PDB entry 7QJD | electron microscopy, 7.10 A resolution (low resolution: residue-level contacts below are approximate; hydrogen-bond / salt-bridge calls are withheld) | chains K and L of the 42 polymer chains in the assembly

Chain K:
Protein: Gamma-tubulin complex component 4
Organism: Homo sapiens
UniProtKB: Q9UGJ1 (GCP4_HUMAN); residue numbers follow UniProt; this construct covers 1-667
Sequence (667 residues; each row starts with the number of its first residue):
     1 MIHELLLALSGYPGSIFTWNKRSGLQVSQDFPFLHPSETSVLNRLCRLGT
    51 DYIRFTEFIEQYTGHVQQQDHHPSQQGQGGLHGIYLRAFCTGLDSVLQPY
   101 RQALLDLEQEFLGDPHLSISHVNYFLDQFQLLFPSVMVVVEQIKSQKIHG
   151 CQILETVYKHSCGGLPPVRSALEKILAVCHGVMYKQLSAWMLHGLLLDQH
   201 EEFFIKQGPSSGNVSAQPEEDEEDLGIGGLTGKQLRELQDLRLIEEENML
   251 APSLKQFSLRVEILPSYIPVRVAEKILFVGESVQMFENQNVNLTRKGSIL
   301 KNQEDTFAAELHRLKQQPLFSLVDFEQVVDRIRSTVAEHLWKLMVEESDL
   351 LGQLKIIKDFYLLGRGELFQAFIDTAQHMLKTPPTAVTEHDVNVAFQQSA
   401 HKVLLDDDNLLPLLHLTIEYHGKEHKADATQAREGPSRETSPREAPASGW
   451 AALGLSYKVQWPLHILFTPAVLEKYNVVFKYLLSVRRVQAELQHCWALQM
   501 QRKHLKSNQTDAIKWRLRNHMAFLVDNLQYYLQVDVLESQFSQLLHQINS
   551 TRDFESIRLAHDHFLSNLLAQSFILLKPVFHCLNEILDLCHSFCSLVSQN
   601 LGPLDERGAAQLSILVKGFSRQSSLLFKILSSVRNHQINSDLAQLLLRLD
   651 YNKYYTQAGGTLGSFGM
Not modelled in the structure: 70-75, 207-252, 292-299, 423-447, 503-508, 632-635, 658-667

Chain L:
Protein: Gamma-tubulin complex component 6
Organism: Homo sapiens
UniProtKB: Q96RT7 (GCP6_HUMAN); the construct has insertions or renumbered stretches relative to UniProt, so the offset changes along the chain: 1-608 = UniProt 1-608; 1474-1811 = UniProt 1482-1819
Sequence (1819 residues; numbered 1 to 1811 plus 873 insertion-coded residues; 865 numbers in that range are skipped by the numbering (no residue carries them; nothing is unmodelled there); the number before each row is that of its first residue; a row labelled like 608A-608Z holds insertion residues (608A, then the next letters in order)):
     1 MASITQLFDDLCEALLPAAKTHLGQRSVNRKRAKRSLKKVAYNALFTNLF
    51 QDETQQLQPDMSKLPARNKILMLSFDLRVGGLGPKADRLEELVEELEAAP
   101 CCPLLEVGSVLDLLVQLAGSGPPQVLPRKRDYFLNNKHVGRNVPYSGYDC
   151 DDLSVFEMDVQSLISREECLCHSMIQETLQVMEAAPGTGLPTVGLFSFGD
   201 PCGDRFERDTRVSLFGALVHSRTYDMDVRLGLPPVPDNADLSGLAIKVPP
   251 SVDQWEDEGFQSASNLTPDSQSEPSVTPDVDLWEAALTYEASKRRCWERV
   301 GCPPGHREEPYLTEAGRDAFDKFCRLHQGELQLLAGGVLQAPQPVLVKEC
   351 ELVKDVLNVLIGVVSATFSLCQPAQAFVVKRGVHVSGASPESISSLLSEV
   401 AEYGTCYTRLSHFSLQPVLDSLYSKGLVFQAFTSGLRRYLQYYRACVLST
   451 PPTLSLLTIGFLFKKLGRQLRYLAELCGVGAVLPGTCGGGPRAAFPTGVK
   501 LLSYLYQEALHNCSNEHYPVLLSLLKTSCEPYTRFIHDWVYSGVFRDAYG
   551 EFMIQVNHEYLSFRDKLYWTHGYVLISKEVEDCVPVFLKHIAHDIYVCGK
   601 TINLLKLC
608A-608Z CPRHYLCWSDVPVPRISVIFSLEELK
609A-609Z EIEKDCAVYVGRMERVARHSSVSKEE
610A-610Z KELRMEIAKQELIAHAREAASRVLSA
611A-611Z LSDRQMSERMALDARKREQFQRLKEQ
612A-612Z FVKDQERRQAARQEELDDDFSYAREL
613A-613Z RDRERRLKSLEEELERKARQALVDHY
614A-614Z SKLSAEAARREQKALWRIQRHRLESA
615A-615Z RLRFLLEDEKHIQEMLKAVSEAHQPQ
616A-616Z EPPDVLLSVHPQVTSPGPEHPEGGQG
617A-617Z CDSGSAEQHSPAWDGWNRPGLLTPQP
618A-618Z LKPLAVGAGGRGLQQAEGARPFSDSL
619A-619Z SIGDFLPVGPGAEPSVQTGMVPLLEV
620A-620Z ALQTINLDLPPSAPGEAPAAASTQPS
621A-621Z RPQEYDFSTVLRPAVATSPAPGPLQA
622A-622Z AECSLGSSGLQLWEDSCGKMDACGSA
623A-623Z SRETLLPSHPPRRAALEEGSSQPTER
624A-624Z LFGQVSGGGLPTGDYASEIAPTRPRW
625A-625Z NTHGHVSDASIRVGENVSDVAPTQPR
626A-626Z WNTHGHVSNASISLGESVSDVAPTRP
627A-627Z RWNIHGHVSNASIRVGENVSDVAPTR
628A-628Z PRWNTHGHVSNASIRVGENVSDVAPT
629A-629Z RPRWNTHGHVSDASISLGESVSDMAP
630A-630Z ARPRWNTHGHVSDASISLGESVSDMA
631A-631Z PTRPRWNTHGHVSDTSIRVGENVSDV
632A-632Z APIRSRCNTHGHVSDASISLGEPVSD
633A-633Z VVSTRPRWNTHVPIPPPHMVLGALSP
634A-634Z EAEPNTPRPQQSPPGHTSQSALSLGA
635A-635Z QSTVLDCGPRLPVEVGPSLSSPSSGC
636A-636Z GEGSISVGENVSDVAPTQPWWPNTPG
637A-637Z DSVSEELGPGRSGDTEDLSPNWPLNS
638A-638Z QEDTAAQSSPGRGEEAEASAAEAQGG
639A-639Z EQAYLAGLAGQYHLERYPDSYESMSE
640A-640Z PPIAHLLRPVLPRAFAFPVDPQVQSA
641A-641O ADETAVQLSELLTLP
  1474 VLMKRSITAPLAAHISLVNKAAVDYFFVELHLEAHYEALRHFLLMEDGEF
  1524 AQSLSDLLFEKLGAGQTPGELLNPLVLNSVLSKALQCSLHGDTPHASNLS
  1574 LALKYLPEVFAPNAPDVLSCLELRYKVDWPLNIVITEGCVSKYSGVFSFL
  1624 LQLKLMMWALKDVCFHLKRTALLSHMAGSVQFRQLQLFKHEMQHFVKVIQ
  1674 GYIANQILHVTWCEFRARLATVGDLEEIQRAHAEYLHKAVFRGLLTEKAA
  1724 PVMNVIHSIFSLVLKFRSQLISQAWGPPGGPRGAEHPNFALMQQSYNTFK
  1774 YYSHFLFKVVTKLVNRGYQPHLEDFLLRINFNNYYQDA
Not modelled in the structure: 1-281, 371-389, 418-424, 480-493, 557-565, 575-585, 608A-608Z, 609A-609Z, 610A-610Z, 611A-611Z, 612A-612Z, 613A-613Z, 614A-614Z, 615A-615Z, 616A-616Z, 617A-617Z, 618A-618Z, 619A-619Z, 620A-620Z, 621A-621Z, 622A-622Z, 623A-623Z, 624A-624Z, 625A-625Z, 626A-626Z, 627A-627Z, 628A-628Z, 629A-629Z, 630A-630Z, 631A-631Z, 632A-632Z, 633A-633Z, 634A-634Z, 635A-635Z, 636A-636Z, 637A-637Z, 638A-638Z, 639A-639Z, 640A-640Z, 641A-641O, 1536-1540, 1583-1587, 1645-1648, 1694-1697, 1744-1758, 1790-1791, 1808-1811

Interface between chain K and chain L:
Pairs across the interface (73):
  Met1(K) - Leu312(L)
  Met1(K) - Phe320(L)
  Met1(K) - Phe323(L)
  Ile2(K) - Thr313(L)
  Ile2(K) - Ala315(L)
  Ile2(K) - Arg317(L)
  His3(K) - Leu456(L)
  His3(K) - Leu457(L)
  Glu4(K) - Phe320(L)
  Glu4(K) - Ser392(L)
  Leu6(K) - Leu457(L)
  Leu7(K) - Ser392(L)
  Leu7(K) - Leu396(L)
  Ser10(K) - Leu457(L)
  Ser10(K) - Phe461(L)
  Tyr12(K) - Ser392(L)
  Tyr12(K) - Ser395(L)
  Tyr12(K) - Leu396(L)
  Tyr12(K) - Glu399(L)
  Tyr12(K) - Gly460(L)
  Pro13(K) - Ser392(L)
  Pro13(K) - Ser395(L)
  Gly14(K) - Ser392(L)
  Ser15(K) - His327(L)
  Ser15(K) - Glu391(L)
  Ile16(K) - Phe323(L)
  Ile16(K) - His327(L)
  Phe31(K) - His327(L)
  Phe31(K) - Glu330(L)
  Pro32(K) - Leu312(L)
  Phe33(K) - Leu312(L)
  Phe33(K) - Thr313(L)
  Phe33(K) - Phe323(L)
  Glu38(K) - Thr313(L)
  Tyr52(K) - Phe461(L)
  Glu60(K) - Lys464(L)
  Glu60(K) - Arg468(L)
  Glu60(K) - Arg471(L)
  Thr63(K) - Arg468(L)
  Thr63(K) - Asn515(L)
  Gly64(K) - Tyr472(L)
  Gly64(K) - Glu475(L)
  Gly64(K) - His517(L)
  His65(K) - Glu475(L)
  Val66(K) - Tyr472(L)
  Val66(K) - Glu475(L)
  Gln67(K) - Tyr472(L)
  Gln67(K) - Glu475(L)
  Gln67(K) - Glu508(L)
  Gln68(K) - His511(L)
  Arg87(K) - Asn512(L)
  Thr91(K) - Asn515(L)
  Asp94(K) - Lys465(L)
  Asp94(K) - Arg468(L)
  Arg101(K) - Phe461(L)
  Phe111(K) - Arg317(L)
  Asp114(K) - Arg317(L)
  Pro115(K) - Glu314(L)
  Pro115(K) - Ala315(L)
  Pro115(K) - Gly316(L)
  Pro115(K) - Arg317(L)
  His116(K) - Pro310(L)
  His116(K) - Glu314(L)
  His116(K) - Ala315(L)
  Leu117(K) - Thr313(L)
  Leu117(K) - Glu314(L)
  Ile119(K) - Thr313(L)
  Ile119(K) - Glu314(L)
  Lys185(K) - Cys513(L)
  Lys185(K) - Ser514(L)
  Leu197(K) - Leu510(L)
  Gln199(K) - His511(L)
  Val387(K) - Asn1788(L)
Interface residues without a listed pair, chain K (46 interface residues in all): Ile59, Ile84, Glu108, Leu112, Ser118, Val182, His193, Leu195
Interface residues without a listed pair, chain L (40 interface residues in all): Glu349, Leu476, Tyr504, Val1474, Met1476

Overview:
46 residues of chain K and 40 residues of chain L are in contact.
Chain K is Gamma-tubulin complex component 4 and chain L is Gamma-tubulin complex component 6, both from Homo
sapiens; the structure, Structure of recombinant human gamma-Tubulin Ring Complex without actin, was
determined by electron microscopy, deposited together with 7QJ0, 7QJ1, 7QJ2, 7QJ3, 7QJ4 and 7QJE.
